PDB entry 7QOH | electron microscopy, 3.32 A resolution | chains C and m of the 18 polymer chains in the assembly

Chain C:
Name: Major capsid protein gp32
Organism: Bacteroides phage crAss001
UniProt: A0A385DVU6 (A0A385DVU6_9CAUD); numbering as in UniProt (aligned over 1-504)
Amino-acid sequence (504 residues; each row starts with the number of its first residue):
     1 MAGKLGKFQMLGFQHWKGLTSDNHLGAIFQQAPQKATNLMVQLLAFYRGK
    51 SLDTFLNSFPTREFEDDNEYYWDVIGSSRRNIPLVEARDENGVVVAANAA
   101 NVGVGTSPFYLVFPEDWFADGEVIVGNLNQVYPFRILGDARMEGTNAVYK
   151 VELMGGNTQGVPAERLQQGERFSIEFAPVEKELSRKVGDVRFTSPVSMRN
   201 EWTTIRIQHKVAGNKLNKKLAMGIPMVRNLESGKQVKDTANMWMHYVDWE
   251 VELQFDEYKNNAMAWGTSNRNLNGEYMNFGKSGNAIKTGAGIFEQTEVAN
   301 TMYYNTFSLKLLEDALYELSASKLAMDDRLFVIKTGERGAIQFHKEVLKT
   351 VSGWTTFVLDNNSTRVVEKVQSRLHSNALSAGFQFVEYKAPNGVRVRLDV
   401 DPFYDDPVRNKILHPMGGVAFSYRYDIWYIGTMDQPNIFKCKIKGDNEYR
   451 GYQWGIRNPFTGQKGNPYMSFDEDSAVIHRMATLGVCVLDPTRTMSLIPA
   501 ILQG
Unresolved in the structure: 1
Bound ions: Mg2+: Thr296, Pro491, Thr494

Chain m:
Name: Portal protein gp20
Organism: Bacteroides phage crAss001
UniProt: A0A385DT68 (A0A385DT68_9CAUD); numbering as in UniProt (aligned over 1-806)
Amino-acid sequence (806 residues; each row starts with the number of its first residue):
     1 MADFLNFPRQMLPFSKKTKQWRKDCLLWANQKTFFNYSLVRKSVIHKKIN
    51 YDLLNGRLHMSDLELVLNPDGIKAAYIPDRLQHYPIMNSKLNVLRGEESK
   101 RVFDFKVVVTNPNAISEIEDNKKNELLQRLQEMITDTSISEDEYNIKLEK
   151 LNDYYTYEWQDIREVRANELLNHYIKEYDIPLIFNNGFMDAMTCGEEIYQ
   201 CDIVGGEPVIERVNPLKIRIFKSGYSNKVEDADMIILEDYWSPGRVIDTY
   251 YDVLSPKDIKYIETMPDYIGQGAVDQMDNIDERYGFVNQNMIGDEITVRD
   301 GTYFFDPANLFTEGIANSLLPYDLAGNLRVLRLYWKSKRKILKVKSYDPE
   351 TGEEEWNFYPENYVVNKEAGEEVQSFWVNEAWEGTMIGNEIFVNMRPRLI
   401 QYNRLNNPSRCHFGIVGSIYNLNDSRPFSLVDMMKPYNYLYDAIHDRLNK
   451 AIASNWGSILELDLSKVPKGWDVGKWMYYARVNHIAVIDSFKEGTIGAST
   501 GKLAGALNNAGKGMIETNIGNYIQQQINLLEFIKMEMADVAGISKQREGQ
   551 ISQRETVGGVERATLQSSHITEWLFTIHDDVKKRALECFLETAKVALKGR
   601 NKKFQYILSDTSTRVMEIDGDEFAEADYGLVVDNSNGTQELQQKLDTLAQ
   651 AALQTQTLSFSTITKLYTSSSLAEKQRLIEKDEKQIRERQAQAQKEQLEA
   701 QQQIAAMQQQQKEAELLQKEEANIRDNQTKIIIAQIQSEGGPDEEDGIMI
   751 DDYSPEAKANLAEKIREFDEKLKLDKDKLKLDKKKAETDASIKRQALRKK
   801 SSTTNK
Unresolved in the structure: 1-272, 290-806
What the authors report for this chain:
  - conformationally variable residues (loop rearrangement): Met277 to Asn290

Interface between chain C and chain m:
Residue-residue contacts (14; chain C residue first):
  Ile75(C) - Phe286(m)  hydrophobic
  Gly76(C) - Glu282(m)
  Ser77(C) - Glu282(m)  hydrogen bond
  Ser78(C) - Glu282(m)  hydrogen bond
  Thr193(C) - Glu282(m)
  Thr193(C) - Phe286(m)
  Ser322(C) - Met277(m)
  Ser322(C) - Asn279(m)  hydrogen bond (backbone-side chain)
  Lys323(C) - Asp275(m)
  Lys323(C) - Asn279(m)
  Leu324(C) - Met277(m)
  Ala325(C) - Met277(m)  hydrophobic
  Arg329(C) - Met277(m)
  Asp434(C) - Arg283(m)  salt bridge
Also at the interface, not in a pair above, chain C (13 interface residues in all): Arg79, Ala321
Also at the interface, not in a pair above, chain m (8 interface residues in all): Gln276, Ile280

Overview:
13 residues of chain C and 8 residues of chain m are in contact, with 3 hydrogen bonds and 1 salt bridge.
Polar contacts include Asp434(C)-Arg283(m), Ser77(C)-Glu282(m) and Ser78(C)-Glu282(m). Thr296(C), Pro491(C)
and Thr494(C) coordinate Mg2+. From the paper: conformational variability at Met277(m).
Here chain C is Major capsid protein gp32 and chain m is Portal protein gp20, both from Bacteroides phage
crAss001. Entry 7QOH (Unique vertex of the phicrAss001 virion with C5 symmetry imposed) was determined by
electron microscopy together with 7QOG, 7QOI, 7QOJ, 7QOK and 7QOL from the same study.
